8I9V - chains C1 and LC of the 56 polymer chains in the assembly; structure by electron microscopy, 3.10 A resolution.

Chain C1:
Molecule: 3341-nt RNA strand
From: Chaetomium thermophilum
Sequence (3341 nucleotides; numbered 1 to 3341; the number before each row is that of its first residue):
     1 GGUUGACCUCGGAUCAGGUAGGAGGACCCGCUGAACUUAAGCAUAUCAAU
    51 AAGCGGAGGAAAAGAAACCAACAGGGAUUGCCCUAGUAACGGCGAGUGAA
   101 GCGGCAACAGCUCAAAUUUGAAAGCUGGCUUCGGCCCGCGUUGUAAUUUG
   151 GAGAGGAUGCUUUGGGCGAGGCUCCUUCUGAGUUCCCUGGAACGGGACGC
   201 CACAGAGGGUGAGAGCCCCGUAUAGUUGGAAGCCAAGCCUGUGUAAAGCU
   251 CCUUCGACGAGUCGAGUAGUUUGGGAAUGCUGCUCAAAAUGGGAGGUAAA
   301 UUUCUUCUAAAGCUAAAUACCGGCCAGAGACCGAUAGCGCACAAGUAGAG
   351 UGAUCGAAAGAUGAAAAGCACUUUGAAAAGAGGGUUAAAUAGCACGUGAA
   401 AUUGUUGAAAGGGAAGCGCUUGUGACCAGACUUGCGCCCGGCGGAUCAUC
   451 CGGUGUUCUCACCGGUGCACUCCGCCGGGCUCAGGCCAGCAUCGGUUCUG
   501 GCGGGGGGAUAAAGGCCCAGGGAAUGUGGCUCCUCCGGGAGUGUUAUAGC
   551 CCUGGGUGUAAUACCCUCGCCGGGACCGAGGACCGCGCUCUGCAAGGAUG
   601 CUGGCGUAAUGGUCACCAGCGACCCGUCUUGAAACACGGACCAAGGAGUC
   651 AAGGUUUUGCGCGAGUGUUUGGGUGUAAAACCCGCACGCGUAAUGAAAGU
   701 GAACGUAGGUGAGAGCUUCGGCGCAUCAUCGACCGAUCCUGAUGUAUUCG
   751 GAUGGAUUUGAGUAGGAGCGUUAAGCCUUGGACCCGAAAGAUGGUGAACU
   801 AUGCUUGGAUAGGGUGAAGCCAGAGGAAACUCUGGUGGAGGCUCGCAGCG
   851 GUUCUGACGUGCAAAUCGAUCGUCAAAUCUGAGCAUGGGGGCGAAAGACU
   901 AAUCGAACCAUCUAGUAGCUGGUUACCGCCGAAGUUUCCCUCAGGAUAGC
   951 AGUGUCGACCUUCAGUUUUAUGAGGUAAAGCGAAUGAUUAGGGACUCGGG
  1001 GGCGAUUUUUAGCCUUCAUCCAUUCUCAAACUUUAAAUAUGUAAGAAGCC
  1051 CUUGUUACUUAACUGAACGUGGGCAUUCGAAUGUAUCGACACUAGUGGGC
  1101 CAUUUUUGGUAAGCAGAACUGGCGAUGCGGGAUGAACCGAACGCGGGGUU
  1151 AAGGUGCCGGAGUGGACGCUCAUCAGACACCACAAAAGGCGUUAGUACAU
  1201 CUUGACAGCAGGACGGUGGCCAUGGAAGUCGGAAUCCGCUAAGGACUGUG
  1251 UAACAACUCACCUGCCGAAUGUACUAGCCCUGAAAAUGGAUGGCGCUCAA
  1301 GCGUCCCACCCAUACCCCGCCCUCAGGGUAGAAACGAUGCCCUGAGGAGU
  1351 AGGCGGCCGUGGAGGUCAGUGACGAAGCCUAGGGCGUGAGCCCGGGUCGA
  1401 ACGGCCUCUAGUGCAGAUCUUGGUGGUAGUAGCAAAUACUUCAAUGAGAA
  1451 CUUGAAGGACCGAAGUGGGGAAAGGUUCCAUGUGAACAGCGGUUGGACAU
  1501 GGGUUAGUCGAUCCUAAGCCAUAGGGAAGUUCCGUUUCAAAGGGGCACUC
  1551 GUGCCCCGUGUGGCGAAAGGGAAGCCGGUUAAUAUUCCGGCACCUGGAUG
  1601 UGGGUUUUGCGCGGCAACGCAACUGAACGCGGAGACGACGGCGGGGGCCC
  1651 CGGGCAGAGUUCUCUUUUCUUCUUAACGGUCUAUCACCCUGGAAACAGUU
  1701 UGUCUGGAGAUAGGGUUUAAUGGCCGGAAGAGCCCGACACUUCUGUCGGG
  1751 UCCGGUGCGCUCUCGACGUCCCUUGAAAAUCCGCGGGAGGGAAUAAUUCU
  1801 CACGCCAGGUCGUACUCAUAACCGCAGCAGGUCCCCAAGGUGAACAGCCU
  1851 CUGGUUGAUAGAACAAUGUAGAUAAGGGAAGUCGGCAAAAUAGAUCCGUA
  1901 ACUUCGGGAAAAGGAUUGGCUCUAAGGGUUGGGCACGUUGGGCUUUGGGC
  1951 GGACGCCCUGGGAGCAGAGGGCCUCUAGCCGGGCAACCGGCCGGCGGCCC
  2001 UCAGCACCCGGGGUUGAAGCCCUUAGCAGGCUUCGGCCGUCCGGCGUGCG
  2051 GUUAACAACCAACUUAGAACUGGUACGGACAGGGGGAAUCUGACUGUCUA
  2101 AUUAAAACAUAGCAUUGCGAUGGCCAGAAAGUGGUGUUGACGCAAUGUGA
  2151 UUUCUGCCCAGUGCUCUGAAUGUCAAAGUGAAGAAAUUCAACCAAGCGCG
  2201 GGUAAACGGCGGGAGUAACUAUGACUCUCUUAAGGUAGCCAAAUGCCUCG
  2251 UCAUCUAAUUAGUGACGCGCAUGAAUGGAUUAACGAGAUUCCCACUGUCC
  2301 CUAUCUACUAUCUAGCGAAACCACAGCCAAGGGAACGGGCUUGGCAAAAU
  2351 CAGCGGGGAAAGAAGACCCUGUUGAGCUUGACUCUAGUUUGACAUUGUGA
  2401 AAAGACAUAGGAGGUGUAGAAUAGGUGGGAGCUUCGGCGCCAGUGAAAUA
  2451 CCACUACUCCUAUUGUUUUUUUACUUAUUCAAUGAAGCGGGGCUGGACUU
  2501 GCGUCCAACUUCUGGAGUUAAGGUCCUUCGCGGGCCGACCCGGGUUGAAG
  2551 ACAUUGUCAGGUGGGGAGUUUGGCUGGGGCGGCACAUCUGUUAAACCAUA
  2601 ACGCAGGUGUCCUAAGGGGGGCUCAUGGAGAACAGAAAUCUCCAGUAGAA
  2651 CAAAAGGGUAAAAGUCCCCUUGAUUUUGAUUUUCAGUGUGAAUACAAACC
  2701 AUGAAAGUGUGGCCUAUCGAUCCUUUAGUCCCUCGAAAUUUGAGGCUAGA
  2751 GGUGCCAGAAAAGUUACCACAGGGAUAACUGGCUUGUGGCGGCCAAGCGU
  2801 UCAUAGCGACGUCGCUUUUUGAUCCUUCGAUGUCGGCUCUUCCUAUCAUA
  2851 CCGAAGCAGAAUUCGGUAAGCGUUGGAUUGUUCACCCACUAAUAGGGAAC
  2901 GUGAGCUGGGUUUAGACCGUCGUGAGACAGGUUAGUUUUACCCUACUGAU
  2951 GAACUCGUCGCAAUGGUAAUUCAGCUUAGUACGAGAGGAACCGCUGAUUC
  3001 AGAUAAUUGGUUUUUGCGGUUGUCCGACCGGGCAGUGCCGCGAAGCUACC
  3051 AUCUGCUGGAUAAUGGCUGAACGCCUCUAAGUCAGAAUCCAUGCCAGAAC
  3101 GCGACGAUACUACCCGCACGUUGUAGACGUAUAAGAAUAGGCUCCGGCCU
  3151 CGUAUCCUAGCAGGCGAUUCCUCCGCCGGCCUCGAAGUGGCCGUCGGUAA
  3201 UUCGCGUAUUGCAAUUUAGACACGCGCGGGAUCAAAUCCUUUGCAGACGA
  3251 CUUAGAUGUGCGAAAGGGUCCUGUAAGCAGUAGAGUAGCCUUGUUGUUAC
  3301 GAUCUGCUGAGGGUAAGCCCUCCUUCGCCUAGAUUUCCCAG
Not modelled in the structure: 1-2, 800-905, 987-1028, 1438-1854, 1887-1894, 1904-2070, 2082, 2093-2283, 2359-2362, 2484-2545, 2571-2721, 2753-2756, 2822-2828, 2904-2914, 2937-2940, 3110-3111, 3121-3123, 3215-3217, 3338-3341

Chain LC:
Protein: 60S ribosomal protein L4-like protein
From: Chaetomium thermophilum
Reference sequence: G0SFC3 (G0SFC3_CHATD); residue numbers follow UniProt; this construct covers 1-365
Amino-acid sequence (365 residues; each row starts with the number of its first residue):
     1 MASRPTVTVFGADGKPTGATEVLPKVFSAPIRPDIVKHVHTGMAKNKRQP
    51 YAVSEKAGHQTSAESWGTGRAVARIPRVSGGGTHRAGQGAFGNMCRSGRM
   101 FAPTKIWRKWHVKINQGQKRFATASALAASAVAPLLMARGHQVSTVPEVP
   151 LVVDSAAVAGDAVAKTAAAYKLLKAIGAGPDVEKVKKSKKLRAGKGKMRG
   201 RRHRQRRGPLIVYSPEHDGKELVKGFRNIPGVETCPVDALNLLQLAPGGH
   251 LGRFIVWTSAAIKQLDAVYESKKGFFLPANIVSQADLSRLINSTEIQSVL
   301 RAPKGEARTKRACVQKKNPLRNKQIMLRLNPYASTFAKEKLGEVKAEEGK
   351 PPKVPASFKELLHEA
Not modelled in the structure: 1-3

How chain C1 and chain LC interact:
Contacting residue pairs (294):
  A202(C1) with Lys165(LC), salt bridge to the phosphate; Thr166(LC), hydrogen bond to the base; Asn228(LC), hydrogen bond to the base
  C203(C1) with Ala164(LC), sugar contact; Lys165(LC), phosphate contact; Thr166(LC), hydrogen bond to the phosphate; Lys224(LC), base contact; Arg227(LC), phosphate contact
  A204(C1) with Lys224(LC), phosphate contact; Arg227(LC), salt bridge to the phosphate; Asn228(LC), sugar contact
  G205(C1) with Lys186(LC), hydrogen bond to the base; Asn228(LC), hydrogen bond to the sugar; Pro230(LC), base contact
  G208(C1) with Arg202(LC), salt bridge to the phosphate
  G215(C1) with Lys186(LC), base contact
  A222(C1) with Arg227(LC), sugar contact
  A328(C1) with Gln49(LC), hydrogen bond to the base
  G329(C1) with Gln49(LC), hydrogen bond to the sugar; Tyr51(LC), base contact
  A330(C1) with Ala44(LC), hydrogen bond to the base; Arg48(LC), phosphate contact; Gln49(LC), hydrogen bond to the phosphate; Arg201(LC), sugar contact
  C331(C1) with Tyr51(LC), sugar contact; Arg199(LC), salt bridge to the phosphate; Arg201(LC), salt bridge to the phosphate
  C332(C1) with Arg199(LC), salt bridge to the phosphate
  G333(C1) with Lys195(LC), salt bridge to the phosphate; Met198(LC), base contact; Arg199(LC), hydrogen bond to the base
  U335(C1) with Arg96(LC), hydrogen bond to the sugar
  A336(C1) with Arg96(LC), phosphate contact; Ser97(LC), hydrogen bond to the phosphate
  G337(C1) with Val53(LC), phosphate contact
  C338(C1) with Val53(LC), phosphate contact; Ser54(LC), hydrogen bond to the phosphate; Ala57(LC), phosphate contact; Gln60(LC), hydrogen bond to the phosphate
  G339(C1) with Ala57(LC), phosphate contact; Gly58(LC), hydrogen bond to the phosphate; Gln60(LC), hydrogen bond to the phosphate
  A347(C1) with Thr83(LC), hydrogen bond to the base
  G348(C1) with Gly82(LC), hydrogen bond to the sugar
  A349(C1) with Gly82(LC), sugar contact
  C355(C1) with Ser79(LC), hydrogen bond to the sugar
  G356(C1) with Thr61(LC), phosphate contact; Ser62(LC), hydrogen bond to the phosphate; Thr83(LC), sugar contact; Arg85(LC), phosphate contact
  A357(C1) with Thr83(LC), sugar contact; His84(LC), sugar contact; Arg85(LC), salt bridge to the phosphate
  A358(C1) with Arg96(LC), salt bridge to the phosphate
  A359(C1) with Arg96(LC), salt bridge to the phosphate
  G494(C1) with Gln315(LC), hydrogen bond to the sugar; Lys317(LC), sugar contact; Asn322(LC), hydrogen bond to the phosphate
  G495(C1) with Gln315(LC), hydrogen bond to the sugar; Lys316(LC), sugar contact; Lys317(LC), phosphate contact; Arg321(LC), salt bridge to the phosphate; Asn322(LC), hydrogen bond to the phosphate
  U496(C1) with Asn318(LC), phosphate contact; Arg321(LC), phosphate contact
  G503(C1) with Glu343(LC), hydrogen bond to the base
  G504(C1) with Gly342(LC), hydrogen bond to the base; Glu343(LC), hydrogen bond to the sugar
  G505(C1) with Glu343(LC), sugar contact; Val344(LC), hydrogen bond to the sugar; Lys345(LC), salt bridge to the phosphate
  G506(C1) with Lys345(LC), phosphate contact; Ala346(LC), hydrogen bond to the phosphate
  A509(C1) with Lys359(LC), hydrogen bond to the base; Leu362(LC), sugar contact; His363(LC), base contact
  U510(C1) with Pro351(LC), base contact; Val354(LC), phosphate contact
  G556(C1) with Lys353(LC), salt bridge to the phosphate
  U559(C1) with Glu348(LC), base contact; Gly349(LC), base contact; Lys350(LC), salt bridge to the phosphate; Pro351(LC), sugar contact
  C568(C1) with Phe336(LC), phosphate contact; Gly342(LC), sugar contact; Glu343(LC), base contact
  C570(C1) with Lys323(LC), salt bridge to the phosphate
  G580(C1) with Arg311(LC), hydrogen bond to the sugar
  C584(C1) with Lys310(LC), hydrogen bond to the sugar
  G585(C1) with Lys310(LC), sugar contact; Arg328(LC), base contact
  C586(C1) with Arg328(LC), hydrogen bond to the base
  G587(C1) with Gln324(LC), hydrogen bond to the base; Leu327(LC), sugar contact; Arg328(LC), sugar contact
  C588(C1) with Gln324(LC), sugar contact; Leu327(LC), sugar contact
  A594(C1) with Gln324(LC), sugar contact
  A595(C1) with Lys317(LC), salt bridge to the phosphate; Asn322(LC), phosphate contact; Gln324(LC), sugar contact; Arg328(LC), hydrogen bond to the phosphate
  G596(C1) with Lys310(LC), hydrogen bond to the base; Arg311(LC), base contact; Ala312(LC), base contact; Val314(LC), hydrogen bond to the sugar; Lys317(LC), salt bridge to the phosphate; Arg328(LC), salt bridge to the phosphate
  G597(C1) with Arg311(LC), hydrogen bond to the base; Val314(LC), hydrogen bond to the base; Gln315(LC), sugar contact
  G645(C1) with Met94(LC), hydrogen bond to the base
  G646(C1) with Asn93(LC), hydrogen bond to the phosphate; Met94(LC), sugar contact
  A647(C1) with Asn93(LC), hydrogen bond to the sugar; Phe101(LC), sugar contact
  G648(C1) with Phe101(LC), sugar contact
  U649(C1) with Phe101(LC), sugar contact; Ala102(LC), base contact
  C650(C1) with Arg108(LC), phosphate contact
  A651(C1) with Trp107(LC), sugar contact; Arg108(LC), phosphate contact; Lys109(LC), hydrogen bond to the phosphate
  A652(C1) with Lys109(LC), phosphate contact
  C660(C1) with Arg32(LC), hydrogen bond to the phosphate; Asp34(LC), sugar contact; Ile35(LC), sugar contact; Gln118(LC), hydrogen bond to the sugar
  G661(C1) with Arg32(LC), salt bridge to the phosphate; Ile35(LC), sugar contact; Gly117(LC), sugar contact; Gln118(LC), sugar contact; Phe121(LC), phosphate contact
  C662(C1) with Phe121(LC), phosphate contact; Phe276(LC), phosphate contact; Pro278(LC), phosphate contact
  G663(C1) with Phe276(LC), phosphate contact
  G667(C1) with Lys113(LC), hydrogen bond to the sugar; Asn115(LC), sugar contact
  U668(C1) with Lys113(LC), salt bridge to the phosphate; Gln116(LC), base contact; Lys119(LC), hydrogen bond to the base
  U669(C1) with Lys113(LC), base contact; Ile114(LC), hydrogen bond to the base
  G675(C1) with Lys220(LC), hydrogen bond to the phosphate
  U676(C1) with Tyr213(LC), hydrogen bond to the base; Lys220(LC), salt bridge to the phosphate; Val223(LC), base contact; Thr234(LC), hydrogen bond to the base; Cys235(LC), base contact; Pro236(LC), base contact
  A678(C1) with Gln49(LC), hydrogen bond to the base
  A679(C1) with Asn46(LC), sugar contact; Lys47(LC), sugar contact; Leu243(LC), sugar contact
  A680(C1) with Met43(LC), sugar contact; Asn46(LC), hydrogen bond to the phosphate; Ala239(LC), sugar contact; Leu240(LC), sugar contact; Asn241(LC), hydrogen bond to the sugar
  C681(C1) with Met43(LC), phosphate contact; Lys119(LC), salt bridge to the phosphate; Asp238(LC), hydrogen bond to the sugar; Ala239(LC), sugar contact; Leu240(LC), sugar contact
  C682(C1) with Gln116(LC), hydrogen bond to the phosphate; Arg120(LC), salt bridge to the phosphate; Lys272(LC), salt bridge to the phosphate
  C683(C1) with Gln116(LC), phosphate contact; Arg120(LC), salt bridge to the phosphate; Ser271(LC), phosphate contact; Lys272(LC), phosphate contact; Lys273(LC), hydrogen bond to the phosphate
  G684(C1) with Lys273(LC), salt bridge to the phosphate
  G770(C1) with Lys113(LC), hydrogen bond to the sugar; Asn115(LC), hydrogen bond to the sugar; Gln118(LC), base contact
  U771(C1) with His38(LC), hydrogen bond to the sugar; Lys113(LC), sugar contact; Asn115(LC), sugar contact
  U772(C1) with His38(LC), sugar contact; Val112(LC), phosphate contact
  G781(C1) with Ala102(LC), base contact; Pro103(LC), base contact; Lys105(LC), base contact
  C783(C1) with Phe101(LC), sugar contact
  C784(C1) with Asn93(LC), hydrogen bond to the sugar; Met94(LC), sugar contact; Phe101(LC), sugar contact
  C785(C1) with Arg74(LC), hydrogen bond to the sugar; Ile75(LC), sugar contact; Pro76(LC), phosphate contact; Phe91(LC), phosphate contact; Met94(LC), sugar contact; Arg99(LC), salt bridge to the phosphate
  G786(C1) with Arg74(LC), sugar contact; Pro76(LC), phosphate contact
  A787(C1) with Ser65(LC), phosphate contact
  A910(C1) with Ser62(LC), hydrogen bond to the phosphate; Ser79(LC), phosphate contact
  A914(C1) with Arg99(LC), hydrogen bond to the base; Pro103(LC), base contact
  U920(C1) with Arg74(LC), hydrogen bond to the base
  G1327(C1) with Thr309(LC), base contact
  G1328(C1) with Lys304(LC), salt bridge to the phosphate; Gly305(LC), hydrogen bond to the phosphate; Glu306(LC), hydrogen bond to the sugar; Ala307(LC), hydrogen bond to the base
  U1329(C1) with Pro303(LC), phosphate contact; Lys304(LC), hydrogen bond to the phosphate; Gly305(LC), sugar contact; Glu306(LC), sugar contact; Ala307(LC), sugar contact
  A1330(C1) with Ile291(LC), sugar contact; Asn292(LC), hydrogen bond to the base; Gln297(LC), hydrogen bond to the sugar
  G1331(C1) with Asn292(LC), sugar contact; Ser293(LC), base contact; Thr294(LC), hydrogen bond to the base; Gln297(LC), sugar contact
  A1332(C1) with Asn292(LC), sugar contact
  A1334(C1) with Ala307(LC), phosphate contact; Arg308(LC), hydrogen bond to the phosphate
  C1341(C1) with Ala307(LC), sugar contact; Arg308(LC), sugar contact; Thr309(LC), hydrogen bond to the sugar
  C1342(C1) with Thr309(LC), sugar contact; Arg311(LC), phosphate contact
  U1343(C1) with Arg311(LC), salt bridge to the phosphate
  G1361(C1) with Lys195(LC), phosphate contact
  G1362(C1) with Gly194(LC), phosphate contact; Lys195(LC), hydrogen bond to the phosphate; Arg201(LC), hydrogen bond to the phosphate
  A1363(C1) with Arg192(LC), salt bridge to the phosphate; Gly196(LC), phosphate contact; Arg201(LC), salt bridge to the phosphate
  G1364(C1) with Arg192(LC), salt bridge to the phosphate; Gly248(LC), hydrogen bond to the sugar; His250(LC), hydrogen bond to the base
  G1365(C1) with Arg139(LC), hydrogen bond to the sugar; Arg204(LC), salt bridge to the phosphate; Arg207(LC), salt bridge to the phosphate; Pro247(LC), sugar contact; Gly248(LC), sugar contact; His250(LC), hydrogen bond to the base
  U1366(C1) with Arg139(LC), salt bridge to the phosphate; Gly140(LC), phosphate contact; Gln205(LC), phosphate contact; Arg206(LC), salt bridge to the phosphate; Arg207(LC), hydrogen bond to the phosphate
  C1367(C1) with Gly140(LC), phosphate contact; Arg206(LC), phosphate contact
  A1368(C1) with Gln142(LC), hydrogen bond to the base; Lys184(LC), base contact
  G1369(C1) with Lys190(LC), base contact
  U1370(C1) with Lys190(LC), hydrogen bond to the base
  G1371(C1) with Lys190(LC), hydrogen bond to the base
  A1401(C1) with Leu191(LC), base contact; Lys197(LC), hydrogen bond to the phosphate
  C1402(C1) with Leu191(LC), hydrogen bond to the base; Arg192(LC), phosphate contact; Ala193(LC), base contact; Gly194(LC), hydrogen bond to the phosphate; Lys197(LC), salt bridge to the phosphate
  G1403(C1) with Ala193(LC), phosphate contact
  C1406(C1) with His250(LC), hydrogen bond to the base
  U1407(C1) with Lys37(LC), hydrogen bond to the phosphate
  C1408(C1) with Lys37(LC), salt bridge to the phosphate; Thr41(LC), sugar contact; Lys45(LC), hydrogen bond to the phosphate
  U1409(C1) with Lys45(LC), salt bridge to the phosphate
  A1410(C1) with Arg108(LC), sugar contact
  G1411(C1) with Tyr51(LC), hydrogen bond to the phosphate; Met100(LC), base contact; Arg108(LC), salt bridge to the phosphate
  A1417(C1) with Met94(LC), base contact
  U1418(C1) with Arg70(LC), base contact; Ala71(LC), base contact; Val72(LC), base contact; Ala73(LC), phosphate contact; Arg74(LC), base contact
  C1419(C1) with Ala73(LC), phosphate contact; Met94(LC), base contact
  U1420(C1) with Ala73(LC), phosphate contact; Arg77(LC), salt bridge to the phosphate; Gly89(LC), phosphate contact; Met94(LC), sugar contact; Cys95(LC), sugar contact; Arg96(LC), hydrogen bond to the sugar
  U1421(C1) with Gln88(LC), phosphate contact; Gly89(LC), phosphate contact; Arg96(LC), sugar contact
  G1422(C1) with His84(LC), salt bridge to the phosphate; Gln88(LC), phosphate contact
Other interface residues (no listed pair), chain C1 (128 interface residues in all): A206, G569, A579, U589, C593, G659, C1340
Other interface residues (no listed pair), chain LC (170 interface residues in all): Pro50, Lys56, His59, Val78, Gly80, Gly81, Gly87, Gly92, Gly98, Thr104, Tyr170, Lys187, Leu287, Ser288, Cys313, Ile325, Ser334, Lys340, Pro352, Phe358

Summary:
Chain C1 and chain LC form an interface of 128 and 170 residues respectively; the contacts include 92 hydrogen
bonds and 42 salt bridges. Polar contacts include A202(C1)-Thr166(LC), A202(C1)-Asn228(LC) and
G205(C1)-Lys186(LC).
Here chain C1 is a 3341-nt RNA strand and chain LC is 60S ribosomal protein L4-like protein, both from
Chaetomium thermophilum. Entry 8I9V (Cryo-EM structure of a Chaetomium thermophilum pre-60S ribosomal subunit
- State Dbp10-2) was determined by electron microscopy (same publication as 8I9P, 8I9T, 8I9W, 8I9X, 8I9Y, 8I9Z
and 8IA0).
